6DDP - chain A; structure by X-ray diffraction, 1.49 A resolution.

# Chain A
Molecule: Dihydrofolate reductase
Organism: Mycobacterium tuberculosis (strain ATCC 25618 / H37Rv)
Notes: EC 1.5.1.3
UniProtKB: P9WNX1 (DYR_MYCTU); residues 1-159 here correspond to UniProt positions 3-161 (UniProt number = residue number + 2)
Amino-acid sequence (159 residues; each row starts with the number of its first residue):
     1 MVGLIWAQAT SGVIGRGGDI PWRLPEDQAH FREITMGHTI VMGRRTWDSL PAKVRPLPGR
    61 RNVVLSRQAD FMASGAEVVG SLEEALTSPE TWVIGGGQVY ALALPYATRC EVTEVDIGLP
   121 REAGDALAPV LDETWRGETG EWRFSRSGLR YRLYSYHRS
Residues lining bound ligands:
  - G6Y (3'-[(2R)-4-(2,4-diamino-6-ethylpyrimidin-5-yl)but-3-yn-2-yl]-5'-methoxy[1,1'-biphenyl]-4-carboxylic acid): Ile5, Trp6, Ala7, Ile20, Asp27, Gln28, Phe31, Arg32, Thr46, Ser49, Leu50, Pro51, Val54, Leu57, Arg60, Ile94, Tyr100, Thr113
  - NADPH (NDP; NADPH dihydro-nicotinamide-adenine-dinucleotide phosphate): Trp6, Ala7, Ile14, Gly15, Arg16, Gly18, Asp19, Ile20, Trp22, Gly43, Arg44, Arg45, Thr46, Ser49, Leu65, Ser66, Arg67, Gln68, Gly80, Ile94, Gly95, Gly96, Gly97, Gln98, Val99, Tyr100, Leu102, Ala126
Curated features (UniProtKB/Swiss-Prot):
  - binding site (substrate): Ile5 to Ala7, Asp27, Arg32, Arg60, Tyr100, Thr113
  - binding site (NADP(+)): Trp6, Ala7, Ile14 to Asp19, Gly43 to Thr46, Leu65 to Gln68, Gly80, Ile94 to Val99
From the paper describing this entry:
  - binding site for G6Y: Ile5, Asp27, Gln28, His30, Phe31, Leu50, Pro51, Leu57, Arg60, Ile94, Tyr100

# Overview
Ligands of chain A: NADPH and compound G6Y. From UniProt: 8 substrate-binding residues and 23 NADP+-binding
residues. From the paper: a binding site for G6Y at Ile5, Asp27 and Gln28 among others.
Chain A is Dihydrofolate reductase (Mycobacterium tuberculosis (strain ATCC 25618 / H37Rv)); the structure,
Mycobacterium tuberculosis Dihydrofolate Reductase complexed with beta-NADPH and
3'-[(2R)-4-(2,4-diamino-6-ethylpyrimidin-5-yl)but-3-yn-2-yl]-5'-methoxy[1,1'-biphenyl]-4-carboxylic acid, was
determined by X-ray diffraction together with 6DDS, 6DDW, 6DE4 and 6DE5 from the same study.
